PDB entry 2AAD | X-ray diffraction, 2.00 A resolution | chain A

[Chain A]
Protein: Ribonuclease T1 isozyme
Source organism: Aspergillus oryzae
Notes: EC 3.1.27.3
UniProt: P00651 (RNT1_ASPOR); residues 1-104 here correspond to UniProt positions 27-130 (UniProt number = residue number + 26)
Sequence (104 residues; each row starts with the number of its first residue):
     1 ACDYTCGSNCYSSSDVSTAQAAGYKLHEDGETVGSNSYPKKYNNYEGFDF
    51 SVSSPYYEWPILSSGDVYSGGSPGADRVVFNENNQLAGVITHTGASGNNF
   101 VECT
Construct notes: conflict Lys25 (Gln51 in P00651), Lys40 (His66 in P00651)
Curated features (UniProtKB/Swiss-Prot):
  - active site: Glu58 (Proton acceptor), His92 (Proton donor)
Disulfides: Cys2-Cys10, Cys6-Cys103
Metal / ion sites: Ca2+ near Asp15 (its only coordinating residue here)
Residues lining bound ligands: guanosine-2'-monophosphate (2GP): Asn36, Tyr38, Lys40, Lys41, Tyr42, Asn43, Asn44, Tyr45, Glu46, Glu58, Arg77, His92, Asn98, Asn99, Phe100

[Overview]
Chain A binds guanosine-2'-monophosphate. UniProt lists active-site residues Glu58 and His92.
Chain A is Ribonuclease T1 isozyme (Aspergillus oryzae); the structure, The role of histidine-40 in
ribonuclease T1 catalysis: three-dimensional structures of the partially active HIS40LYS mutant, was
determined by X-ray diffraction together with 4BIR and 2AAE from the same study.
